7WO3 - chain A; structure by X-ray diffraction, 2.01 A resolution.

Chain A:
Molecule: 3C-like proteinase
Source organism: Severe acute respiratory syndrome coronavirus 2
Notes: EC 3.4.22.69
UniProtKB: P0DTC1 (R1A_SARS2); residues 1-306 here correspond to UniProt positions 3264-3569 (UniProt number = residue number + 3263)
Chain sequence (306 residues; each row starts with the number of its first residue):
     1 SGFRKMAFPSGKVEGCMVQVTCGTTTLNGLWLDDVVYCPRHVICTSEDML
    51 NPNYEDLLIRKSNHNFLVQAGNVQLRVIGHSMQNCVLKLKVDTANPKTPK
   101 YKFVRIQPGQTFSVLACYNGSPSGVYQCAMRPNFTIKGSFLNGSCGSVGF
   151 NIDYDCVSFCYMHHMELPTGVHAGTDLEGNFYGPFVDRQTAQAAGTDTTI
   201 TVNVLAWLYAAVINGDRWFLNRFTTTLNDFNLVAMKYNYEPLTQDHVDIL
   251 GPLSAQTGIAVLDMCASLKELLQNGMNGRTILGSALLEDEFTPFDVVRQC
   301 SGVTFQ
Disordered / not traced: 304-306
Ligand contacts: 59S ((2S)-2-[[(2S)-2-[[(E)-3-(4-methoxyphenyl)prop-2-enoyl]amino]-3-methyl-butanoyl]amino]-4-methyl-N-[(2S)-1-oxidanylidene-3-[(3S)-2-oxidanylidenepiperidin-3-yl]propan-2-yl]pentanamide): Ser1, His41, Met49, Tyr54, Phe140, Leu141, Asn142, Gly143, Ser144, Cys145, His163, His164, Met165, Glu166, Leu167, Pro168, His172, Asp187, Arg188, Gln189, Thr190, Ala191, Gln192
What the authors report for this chain:
  - binding site for 59S: Met49, Cys145, His163, Glu166, His172
  - binding site for 59S: His41 (from molecular simulation)
  - catalytic residues: His41, Cys145 (citing earlier work)

Summary:
Chain A binds compound 59S. From the paper: catalytic residues His41 and Cys145; a binding site for 59S at
Met49, Cys145 and His163 among others.
Chain A is 3C-like proteinase (Severe acute respiratory syndrome coronavirus 2); the structure, SARS-CoV-2
3CLpro, was determined by X-ray diffraction (same publication as 7WO2, 7WO1, 7WOF and 7WOH).
